1WM6 - chains A and D of the 4 polymer chains in the assembly; structure by X-ray diffraction, 2.40 A resolution.

[Chain A (and D)]
Protein: phenylacetic acid degradation protein PaaI
From: Thermus thermophilus HB8
Notes: chain D of this document is another copy of the same molecule, construct and numbering; everything in this record applies to it too
UniProt: Q5SJP3 (Q5SJP3_THET8); numbering as in UniProt (aligned over 1-136)
Chain sequence (136 residues; row label = number of the first residue in the row):
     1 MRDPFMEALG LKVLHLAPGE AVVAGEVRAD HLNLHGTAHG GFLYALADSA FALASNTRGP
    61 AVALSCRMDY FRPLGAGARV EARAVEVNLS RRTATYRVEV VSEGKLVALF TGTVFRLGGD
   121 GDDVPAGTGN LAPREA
Disordered / not traced: 118-136

[Chain A / chain D interface]
Contacting residue pairs (8):
  Leu64(A) with Leu64(D), hydrophobic; Thr93(D)
  Ser65(A) with Ser65(D)
  Arg67(A) with Arg67(D)
  Arg92(A) with Phe115(D)
  Thr93(A) with Leu64(D)
  Phe115(A) with Arg92(D); Phe115(D), hydrophobic

[In short]
Chain A and chain D each contribute 6 residues to their interface.
Both chains are phenylacetic acid degradation protein PaaI (Thermus thermophilus HB8). Entry 1WM6 (Crystal
structure of TT0310 protein from Thermus thermophilus HB8) was determined by X-ray diffraction together with
1WLU, 1WLV, 1WN3 and 1J1Y from the same study.
